9CK7 - chains b and c of the 8 polymer chains in the assembly; structure by electron microscopy, 3.45 A resolution.

Chain b (and c):
Protein: Glycoprotein G2
From: Lassa virus Josiah
Notes: chain c of this document is another copy of the same molecule, construct and numbering; everything in this record applies to it too
UniProt: P08669 (GLYC_LASSJ); residues 260-424 here = UniProt positions 260-424
Amino-acid sequence (420 residues; each row starts with the number of its first residue):
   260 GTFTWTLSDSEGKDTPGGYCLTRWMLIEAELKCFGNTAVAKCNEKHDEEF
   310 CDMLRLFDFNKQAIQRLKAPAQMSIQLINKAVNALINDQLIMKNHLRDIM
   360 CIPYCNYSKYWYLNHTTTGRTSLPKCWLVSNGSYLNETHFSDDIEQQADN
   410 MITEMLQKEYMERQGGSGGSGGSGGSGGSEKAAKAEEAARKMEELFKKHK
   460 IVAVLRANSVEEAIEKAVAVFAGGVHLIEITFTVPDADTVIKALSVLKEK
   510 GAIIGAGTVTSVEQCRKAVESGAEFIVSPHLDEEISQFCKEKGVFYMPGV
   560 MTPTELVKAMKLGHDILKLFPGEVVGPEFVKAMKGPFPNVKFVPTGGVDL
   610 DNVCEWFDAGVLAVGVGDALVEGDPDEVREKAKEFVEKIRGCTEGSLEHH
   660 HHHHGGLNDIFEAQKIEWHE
Unresolved in the structure: 270-277, 328-331, 415-679 (chain c: 268-276, 328-331, 415-679)
Construct notes: conflict Pro-329 (Glu in P08669), Cys-360 (Gly in P08669); expression tag (425-679)
Swiss-Prot annotation at these positions:
  - glycosylation (N-linked (GlcNAc...) asparagine): Asn-365, Asn-373, Asn-390, Asn-395
Disulfides: Cys-279/Cys-292, Cys-301/Cys-310, Cys-364/Cys-385
Glycans and other covalent adducts: glycan linked to Asn-365; N-acetylglucosamine (NAG) linked to Asn-373, Asn-390, Asn-395
Reported in the primary citation:
  - post-translational modification sites: Asn-365

Chain b / chain c interface:
Contacting residue pairs - 27 pairs, chain b then chain c:
  Gly-260(b) with Gly-260(c); Thr-261(c)
  Thr-261(b) with Thr-261(c)
  Lys-304(b) with Asn-302(c); Glu-303(c), salt bridge
  His-305(b) with Thr-261(c); His-305(c)
  Asp-306(b) with Thr-263(c); Thr-265(c)
  Asn-346(b) with Thr-261(c), hydrogen bond; Thr-263(c)
  Gln-348(b) with Gly-260(c); Thr-261(c); Thr-263(c), hydrogen bond (backbone-side chain); Asn-342(c); Ala-343(c), hydrogen bond (side chain-backbone)
  Leu-349(b) with Thr-263(c)
  Met-351(b) with Lys-339(c)
  Lys-352(b) with Thr-263(c); Trp-264(c); Thr-265(c)
  Leu-355(b) with Phe-318(c), hydrophobic; Leu-336(c), hydrophobic
  Met-359(b) with Arg-325(c)
  Cys-360(b) with Arg-325(c)
  Ile-361(b) with Gln-321(c); Arg-325(c)
Other interface residues (no listed pair), chain c (17 interface residues in all): Ala-322, Ala-340

Summary:
14 residues of chain b face 17 of chain c across their interface, with 3 hydrogen bonds and 1 salt bridge.
Among the polar pairs are Lys-304(b)/Glu-303(c), Asn-346(b)/Thr-261(c) and Gln-348(b)/Thr-263(c).
N-acetylglucosamine is covalently linked to Asn-373(b), Asn-390(b) and Asn-395(b). From the paper: a
modification site at Asn-365(b).
Chain b and chain c are both Glycoprotein G2 (Lassa virus Josiah); the structure, Lineage IV Lassa virus
glycoprotein (Josiah) in complex with polyclonal antibody (GPC-A epitope) from rabbit 187, was determined by
electron microscopy (same publication as 8TYC, 8TYE, 8VCV, 8VE8, 9CJ7, 9CJ8 and 9CK8).
